PDB entry 9JTC | electron microscopy, 2.99 A resolution | chains A and C of the 3 polymer chains in the assembly

[Chain A]
Molecule: UBA7 protein
From: Bos taurus
UniProtKB: Q5GF34 (Q5GF34_BOVIN); residues 1-998 here = UniProt positions 1-998
Amino-acid sequence (998 residues; numbered 1 to 998; the number before each row is that of its first residue):
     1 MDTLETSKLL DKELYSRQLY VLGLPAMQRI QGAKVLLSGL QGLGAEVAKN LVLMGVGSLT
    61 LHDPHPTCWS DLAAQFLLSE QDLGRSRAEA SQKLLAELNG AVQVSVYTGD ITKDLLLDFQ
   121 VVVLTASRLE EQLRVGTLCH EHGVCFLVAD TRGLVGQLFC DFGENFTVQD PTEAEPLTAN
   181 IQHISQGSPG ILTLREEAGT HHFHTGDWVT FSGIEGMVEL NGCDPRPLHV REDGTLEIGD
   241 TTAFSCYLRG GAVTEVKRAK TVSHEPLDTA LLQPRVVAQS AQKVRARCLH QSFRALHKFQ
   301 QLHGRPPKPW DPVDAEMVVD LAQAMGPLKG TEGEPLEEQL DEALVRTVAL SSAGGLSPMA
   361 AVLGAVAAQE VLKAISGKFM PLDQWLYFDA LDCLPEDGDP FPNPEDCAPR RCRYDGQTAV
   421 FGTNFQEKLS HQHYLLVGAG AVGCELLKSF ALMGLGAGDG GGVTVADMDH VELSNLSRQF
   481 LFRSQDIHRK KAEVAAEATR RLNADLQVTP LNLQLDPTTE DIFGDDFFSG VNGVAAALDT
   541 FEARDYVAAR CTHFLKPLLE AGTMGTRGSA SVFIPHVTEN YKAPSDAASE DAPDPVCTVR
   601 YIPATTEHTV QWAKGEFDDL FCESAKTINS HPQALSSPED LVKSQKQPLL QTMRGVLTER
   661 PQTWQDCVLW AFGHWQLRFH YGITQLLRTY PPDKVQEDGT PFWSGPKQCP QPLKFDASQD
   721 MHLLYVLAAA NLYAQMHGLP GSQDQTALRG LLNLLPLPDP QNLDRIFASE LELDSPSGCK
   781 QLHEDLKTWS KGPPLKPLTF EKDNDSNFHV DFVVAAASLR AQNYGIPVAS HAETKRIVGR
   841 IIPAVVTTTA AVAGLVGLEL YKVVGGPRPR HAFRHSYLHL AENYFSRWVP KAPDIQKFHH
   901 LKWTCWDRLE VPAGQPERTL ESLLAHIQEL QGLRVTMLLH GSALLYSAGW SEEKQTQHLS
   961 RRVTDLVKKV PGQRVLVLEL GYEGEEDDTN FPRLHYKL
Unresolved in the structure: 1-28, 196-200, 330-337, 586-593, 696-700, 801-806
Ligand contacts: adenosine monophosphate (AMP): Val437, Gly438, Gly440, Ala441, Ala466, Asp467, Asp469, Arg478, Lys491, Gln514, Leu515, Ala537, Leu538, Asp539, Thr540, Ala543, Ile842

[Chain C]
Molecule: Ubiquitin-like protein ISG15
From: Bos taurus
UniProtKB: O02741 (ISG15_BOVIN); residue numbers follow UniProt; this construct covers 1-154
Amino-acid sequence (154 residues; row label = number of the first residue in the row):
     1 MGGDLTVKML GGQEILVPLR DSMTVSELKQ FIAQKINVPA FQQRLAHLDS REVLQEGVPL
    61 VLQGLRAGST VLLVVQNCIS ILVRNDKGRS SPYEVQLKQT VAELKQQVCQ KERVQADQFW
   121 LSFEGRPMDD EHPLEEYGLM KGCTVFMNLR LRGG
Unresolved in the structure: 1-79

[Chain A / chain C interface]
Pairs across the interface (50; chain A residue first):
  Thr172(A) with Lys87(C)
  Leu177(A) with Lys87(C)
  His202(A) with Asn85(C); Lys87(C); Arg89(C)
  His204(A) with Arg89(C), hydrogen bond; Ser90(C), hydrogen bond (side chain-backbone)
  Gln279(A) with Glu124(C); Gly125(C)
  Val442(A) with Gly154(C)
  Ala537(A) with Gly154(C)
  Leu538(A) with Arg152(C); Gly153(C); Gly154(C)
  Asp539(A) with Arg152(C), hydrogen bond (backbone-side chain)
  Thr540(A) with Arg152(C)
  Phe541(A) with Arg150(C); Leu151(C); Arg152(C)
  Arg544(A) with Arg152(C), hydrogen bond (side chain-backbone); Gly153(C)
  Gly562(A) with Leu151(C)
  Thr563(A) with Leu151(C); Gly153(C), hydrogen bond (side chain-backbone); Gly154(C)
  Met564(A) with Leu151(C), hydrophobic
  Arg567(A) with Asp86(C), hydrogen bond (side chain-backbone)
  Ser569(A) with Leu151(C)
  Lys582(A) with Arg150(C), hydrogen bond (backbone-side chain)
  Pro584(A) with Asp117(C); Gln118(C)
  Ser585(A) with Asp117(C), hydrogen bond
  Arg840(A) with Arg152(C), hydrogen bond (backbone-side chain)
  Ile842(A) with Arg152(C); Gly153(C)
  Tyr877(A) with Trp120(C), hydrophobic; Asn148(C); Leu149(C), hydrogen bond (side chain-backbone); Leu151(C), hydrophobic
  Glu882(A) with Arg84(C), salt bridge; Phe146(C)
  Tyr884(A) with Ser122(C); Asn148(C)
  Ser886(A) with Gly125(C), hydrogen bond (side chain-backbone)
  Arg887(A) with Arg126(C), hydrogen bond (backbone-side chain)
  Trp888(A) with Trp120(C), hydrophobic; Arg126(C); Pro127(C), hydrophobic
  Lys891(A) with Pro127(C), hydrogen bond (side chain-backbone); Asp129(C), salt bridge
Interface residues without a listed pair, chain A (37 interface residues in all): Ala174, Phe203, Ser280, Gln282, Ala441, Arg478, Gly568, Val889
Interface residues without a listed pair, chain C (24 interface residues in all): Glu112

[Summary]
Chain A and chain C form an interface of 37 and 24 residues respectively, with 13 hydrogen bonds and 2 salt
bridges. Polar contacts include Glu882(A)-Arg84(C), Lys891(A)-Asp129(C) and His204(A)-Arg89(C). Chain A binds
adenosine monophosphate.
Here chain A is UBA7 protein and chain C is Ubiquitin-like protein ISG15, both from Bos taurus. Entry 9JTC
(Cryo-EM structure of bovine UBA7-UBE2L6-ISG15) was determined by electron microscopy.
